PDB entry 9G3S | X-ray diffraction, 1.85 A resolution | chains A and C of the 4 polymer chains in the assembly

== Chain A (and C) ==
Molecule: Fucose-binding lectin PA-IIL
Organism: Pseudomonas aeruginosa PAO1
Notes: chain C of this document is another copy of the same molecule, construct and numbering; everything in this record applies to it too
UniProt: Q9HYN5 (Q9HYN5_PSEAE); residues 1-114 here correspond to UniProt positions 2-115 (UniProt number = residue number + 1)
Sequence (114 residues; each row starts with the number of its first residue):
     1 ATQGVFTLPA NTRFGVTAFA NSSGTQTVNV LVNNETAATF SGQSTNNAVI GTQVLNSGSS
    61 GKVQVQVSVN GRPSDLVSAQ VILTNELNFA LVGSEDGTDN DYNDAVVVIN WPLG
Ion coordination: Ca2+ site 1: Asn21, Asp101, Asn103, Asp104 (together with alpha-L-fucopyranose) (shared with 1 residue of chain B); Ca2+ site 2: Glu95, Asp99, Asp101, Asp104 (together with alpha-L-fucopyranose); Ca2+ site 3: Gly114 (together with alpha-L-fucopyranose) (shared with 4 residues of chain B)
Reported in the primary citation:
  - binding site for alpha-L-fucopyranose: Thr45
  - binding site for 1-thio-beta-D-galactopyranose: Gly24, Val69, Asp96

== How chain A and chain C interact ==
Residue-residue contacts (6; chain A residue first):
  Ala1(A) with Asp75(C), hydrogen bond (backbone-side chain); Val77(C), hydrophobic; Tyr102(C)
  Asp75(A) with Ala1(C), hydrogen bond (side chain-backbone)
  Val77(A) with Ala1(C), hydrophobic
  Tyr102(A) with Ala1(C)
Interface residues without a listed pair, chain A (5 interface residues in all): Gln3
Interface residues without a listed pair, chain C (5 interface residues in all): Gln3

== Overview ==
Chain A and chain C each contribute 5 residues to their interface; the contacts include 2 hydrogen bonds. Its
one hydrogen-bonded contact is Ala1(A)-Asp75(C). The Ca2+ site 1 is built by Asn21(A), Asp101(A), Asn103(A)
and Asp104(A). From the paper: a binding site for 1-thio-beta-D-galactopyranose at Gly24(A), Val69(A) and
Asp96(A); a binding site for alpha-L-fucopyranose at Thr45(A).
Both chains are Fucose-binding lectin PA-IIL (Pseudomonas aeruginosa PAO1). Entry 9G3S (LecB from Pseudomonas
aeruginosa in complex with a synthetic thiofucoside) was determined by X-ray diffraction together with 9G3R
from the same study.
